2W6G - chains D and G of the 7 polymer chains in the assembly; structure by X-ray diffraction, 6.00 A resolution (low resolution: residue-level contacts below are approximate; hydrogen-bond / salt-bridge calls are withheld).

== Chain D ==
Molecule: ATP synthase subunit beta, mitochondrial
From: Bos taurus
Notes: EC 3.6.3.14
UniProtKB: P00829 (ATPB_BOVIN); residues -49 to 478 here correspond to UniProt positions 1-528 (UniProt number = residue number + 50)
Chain sequence (528 residues; each row starts with the number of its first residue; numbers below 1 keep their minus sign (Met-49 is residue -49)):
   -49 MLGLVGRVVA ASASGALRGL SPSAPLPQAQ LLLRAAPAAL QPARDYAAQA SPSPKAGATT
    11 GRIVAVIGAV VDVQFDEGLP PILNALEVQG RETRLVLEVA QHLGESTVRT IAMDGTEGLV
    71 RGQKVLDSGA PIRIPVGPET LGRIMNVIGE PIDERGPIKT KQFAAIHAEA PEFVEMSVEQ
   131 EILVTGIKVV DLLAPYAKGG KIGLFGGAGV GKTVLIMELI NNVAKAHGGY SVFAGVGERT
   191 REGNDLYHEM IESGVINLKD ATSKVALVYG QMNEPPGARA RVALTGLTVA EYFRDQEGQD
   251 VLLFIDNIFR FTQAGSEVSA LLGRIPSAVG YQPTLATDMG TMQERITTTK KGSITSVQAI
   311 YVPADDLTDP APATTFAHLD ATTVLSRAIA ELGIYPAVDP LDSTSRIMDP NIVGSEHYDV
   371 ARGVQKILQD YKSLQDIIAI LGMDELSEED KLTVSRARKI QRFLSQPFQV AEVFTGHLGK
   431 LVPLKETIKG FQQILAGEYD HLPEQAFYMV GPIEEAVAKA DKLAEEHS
Not modelled in the structure: -49 to 8, 476-478
Curated features (UniProtKB/Swiss-Prot):
  - binding site (ADP): Gly159, Val160, Gly161, Lys162, Thr163, Val164
  - binding site (ATP): Gly159, Gly161, Lys162, Thr163, Val164, Arg189
  - binding site (phosphate): Gly159, Val160, Gly161, Lys162, Thr163
  - binding site (Mg(2+)): Thr163, Glu188
  - modified residue: Lys74 (N6-acetyllysine), Lys111 (N6-acetyllysine), Lys148 (N6-acetyllysine), Lys209 (N6-acetyllysine), Lys214 (N6-acetyllysine), Thr262 (Phosphothreonine), Ser365 (Phosphoserine), Lys376 (N6-acetyllysine), Ser383 (Phosphoserine), Lys430 (N6-acetyllysine), Lys435 (N6-acetyllysine), Lys472 (N6-acetyllysine)
  - glycosylation: Ser56 (O-linked (GlcNAc) serine)

== Chain G ==
Molecule: ATP synthase subunit gamma, mitochondrial
From: Bos taurus
Notes: EC 3.6.3.14
UniProtKB: P05631 (ATPG_BOVIN); residues -24 to 273 here correspond to UniProt positions 1-298 (UniProt number = residue number + 25)
Chain sequence (298 residues; each row starts with the number of its first residue; numbers below 1 keep their minus sign (Met-24 is residue -24)):
   -24 MFSRAGVAGL SAWTVQPQWI QVRNMATLKD ITRRLKSIKN IQKITKSMKM VAAAKYARAE
    36 RELKPARVYG VGSLALYEKA DIKTPEDKKK HLIIGVSSDR GLCGAIHSSV AKQMKSEAAN
    96 LAAAGKEVKI IGVGDKIRSI LHRTHSDQFL VTFKEVGRRP PTFGDASVIA LELLNSGYEF
   156 DEGSIIFNRF RSVISYKTEE KPIFSLDTIS SAESMSIYDD IDADVLRNYQ EYSLANIIYY
   216 SLKESTTSEQ SARMTAMDNA SKNASEMIDK LTLTFNRTRQ AVITKELIEI ISGAAALD
Not modelled in the structure: -24 to 0, 49-66, 88-201, 273
Curated features (UniProtKB/Swiss-Prot):
  - modified residue: Lys14 (N6-acetyllysine), Lys24 (N6-succinyllysine), Lys30 (N6-acetyllysine), Lys90 (N6-acetyllysine), Ser121 (Phosphoserine), Lys129 (N6-acetyllysine), Lys172 (N6-acetyllysine), Lys245 (N6-succinyllysine)

== Chain D / chain G interface ==
Contacting residue pairs (19):
  Arg274(D) with Leu272(G)
  Ile275(D) with Ala269(G); Leu272(G)
  Pro276(D) with Ile265(G); Ala269(G)
  Ser277(D) with Ile265(G)
  Ala278(D) with Glu261(G); Ile265(G)
  Val279(D) with Glu261(G)
  Ser383(D) with Lys11(G)
  Asp386(D) with Arg8(G); Ser12(G)
  Ile387(D) with Ser12(G); Asn15(G)
  Leu391(D) with Ile16(G); Thr20(G)
  Glu395(D) with Met23(G); Arg75(G); Leu77(G)
Also at the interface, not in a pair above, chain D (16 interface residues in all): Ala270, Gly273, Lys382, Gln385, Ile390
Also at the interface, not in a pair above, chain G (15 interface residues in all): Ile19, Gly268

== Summary ==
The interface between chain D and chain G involves 16 residues on one side and 15 on the other. Curated
annotation (UniProt) lists 6 ADP-binding residues, 6 ATP-binding residues, 5 phosphate-binding residues and
Mg2+-binding residues Thr163(D) and Glu188(D) on chain D.
Here chain D is ATP synthase subunit beta, mitochondrial and chain G is ATP synthase subunit gamma,
mitochondrial, both from Bos taurus. Entry 2W6G (Low resolution structures of bovine mitochondrial F1-ATPase
during controlled dehydration: Hydration State 3) was determined by X-ray diffraction (same publication as
2W6E, 2W6F, 2W6H, 2W6I and 2W6J).
